5L5S - chains R and S of the 28 polymer chains in the assembly; structure by X-ray diffraction, 2.60 A resolution.

== Chain R ==
Protein: Proteasome subunit alpha type-5
From: Saccharomyces cerevisiae (strain ATCC 204508 / S288c)
Notes: EC 3.4.25.1
UniProt: P32379 (PSA5_YEAST); residues -7 to 252 here correspond to UniProt positions 1-260 (UniProt number = residue number + 8)
Sequence (260 residues; numbered -7 to 252; the number before each row is that of its first residue; numbers below 1 keep their minus sign (Met-7 is residue -7)):
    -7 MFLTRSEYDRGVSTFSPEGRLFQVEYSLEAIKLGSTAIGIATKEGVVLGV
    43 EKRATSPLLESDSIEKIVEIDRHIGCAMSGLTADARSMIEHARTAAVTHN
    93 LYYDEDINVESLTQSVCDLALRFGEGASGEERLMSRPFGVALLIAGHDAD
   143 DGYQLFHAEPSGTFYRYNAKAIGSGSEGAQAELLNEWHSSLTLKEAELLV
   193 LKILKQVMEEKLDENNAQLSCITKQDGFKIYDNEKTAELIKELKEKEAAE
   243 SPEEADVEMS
Not modelled in the structure: -7 to 0, 118-124, 243-252

== Chain S ==
Protein: Proteasome subunit alpha type-6
From: Saccharomyces cerevisiae (strain ATCC 204508 / S288c)
Notes: EC 3.4.25.1
UniProt: P40302 (PSA6_YEAST); residues 0-233 here correspond to UniProt positions 1-234 (UniProt number = residue number + 1)
Sequence (234 residues; numbered 0 to 233; the number before each row is that of its first residue; numbering starts at 0):
     0 MFRNNYDGDTVTFSPTGRLFQVEYALEAIKQGSVTVGLRSNTHAVLVALK
    50 RNADELSSYQKKIIKCDEHMGLSLAGLAPDARVLSNYLRQQCNYSSLVFN
   100 RKLAVERAGHLLCDKAQKNTQSYGGRPYGVGLLIIGYDKSGAHLLEFQPS
   150 GNVTELYGTAIGARSQGAKTYLERTLDTFIKIDGNPDELIKAGVEAISQS
   200 LRDESLTVDNLSIAIVGKDTPFTIYDGEAVAKYI
Not modelled in the structure: 0-2
Swiss-Prot annotation at these positions:
  - modified residue: Ser13 (Phosphoserine)
  - cross-link: Lys190 (Glycyl lysine isopeptide (Lys-Gly) (interchain with G-Cter in ubiquitin))

== How chain R and chain S interact ==
Residue-residue contacts - 43 pairs, chain R then chain S:
  Arg2(R) - Gly7(S)
  Ser5(R) - Arg125(S)
  Thr6(R) - Gly7(S)
  Thr6(R) - Gln20(S)
  Phe7(R) - Gln20(S)  hydrogen bond (backbone-side chain)
  Phe7(R) - Tyr23(S)
  Phe7(R) - Leu76(S)  hydrophobic
  Phe7(R) - Arg125(S)
  Phe7(R) - Pro126(S)
  Phe7(R) - Gly128(S)
  Ser8(R) - Tyr23(S)
  Pro9(R) - Tyr23(S)  hydrophobic
  Pro9(R) - Glu26(S)
  Glu10(R) - Glu26(S)
  Glu10(R) - Gln30(S)
  Gly11(R) - Tyr23(S)
  Gly11(R) - Ala27(S)
  Leu13(R) - Arg125(S)
  Gln106(R) - Arg81(S)  hydrogen bond
  Asp110(R) - Arg81(S)  salt bridge
  Leu113(R) - Pro78(S)  hydrophobic
  Leu113(R) - Asp79(S)
  Leu113(R) - Arg125(S)
  Ser153(R) - Pro78(S)
  Gly154(R) - Pro78(S)
  Thr155(R) - Gln59(S)
  Phe156(R) - Gln59(S)
  Tyr157(R) - Arg50(S)
  Tyr157(R) - Ala52(S)
  Tyr157(R) - Ser56(S)
  Tyr157(R) - Ser57(S)
  Tyr157(R) - Gln59(S)
  Arg158(R) - Ser56(S)
  Arg158(R) - Ser57(S)  hydrogen bond (backbone-backbone)
  Tyr159(R) - Ala52(S)
  Tyr159(R) - Asp53(S)
  Tyr159(R) - Leu55(S)
  Tyr159(R) - Ser56(S)
  Asn160(R) - Leu55(S)  hydrogen bond (backbone-backbone)
  Ala161(R) - Leu55(S)
  Gln172(R) - Asp53(S)  hydrogen bond
  Leu176(R) - Leu55(S)  hydrophobic
  Trp179(R) - Leu55(S)  hydrophobic
Other interface residues (no listed pair), chain R (27 interface residues in all): Gly3, Glu117, Leu175
Other interface residues (no listed pair), chain S (25 interface residues in all): Asp6, Ala24, Asn51, Glu54, Gly123

== Summary ==
27 residues of chain R and 25 residues of chain S are in contact, with 5 hydrogen bonds and 1 salt bridge.
Among the polar pairs are Asp110(R)-Arg81(S), Phe7(R)-Gln20(S) and Gln106(R)-Arg81(S).
Here chain R is Proteasome subunit alpha type-5 and chain S is Proteasome subunit alpha type-6, both from
Saccharomyces cerevisiae (strain ATCC 204508 / S288c). Entry 5L5S (Yeast 20S proteasome with human beta5i
(1-138; V31M) and human beta6 (97-111; 118-133) in complex with ...) was determined by X-ray diffraction,
deposited together with 5L52, 5L54, 5L55, 5L5A, 5L5B, 5L5D and 30 further entries.
